7TPP - chains A and D of the 5 polymer chains in the assembly; structure by electron microscopy, 4.10 A resolution (low resolution: residue-level contacts below are approximate; hydrogen-bond / salt-bridge calls are withheld).

[Chain A]
Name: Factor X light chain
Organism: Homo sapiens
UniProtKB: P00742 (FA10_HUMAN); residues 1-139 here correspond to UniProt positions 41-179 (UniProt number = residue number + 40)
Chain sequence (139 residues; each row starts with the number of its first residue):
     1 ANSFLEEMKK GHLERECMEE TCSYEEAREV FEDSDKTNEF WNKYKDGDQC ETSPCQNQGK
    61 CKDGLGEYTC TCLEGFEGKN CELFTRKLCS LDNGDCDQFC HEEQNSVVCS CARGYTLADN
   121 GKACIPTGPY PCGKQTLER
Disulfides: Cys-17/Cys-22, Cys-50/Cys-61, Cys-72/Cys-81, Cys-89/Cys-100, Cys-96/Cys-109, Cys-111/Cys-124
Curated features (UniProtKB/Swiss-Prot):
  - modified residue: Glu-6 (4-carboxyglutamate), Glu-7 (4-carboxyglutamate), Glu-14 (4-carboxyglutamate), Glu-16 (4-carboxyglutamate), Glu-19 (4-carboxyglutamate), Glu-20 (4-carboxyglutamate), Glu-25 (4-carboxyglutamate), Glu-26 (4-carboxyglutamate), Glu-29 (4-carboxyglutamate), Glu-32 (4-carboxyglutamate), Glu-39 (4-carboxyglutamate), Asp-63 (3R: -3-hydroxyaspartate)

[Chain D]
Name: Coagulation factor Va
Organism: Homo sapiens
Notes: fragment: domains C1, C2, and A3
UniProtKB: P12259 (FA5_HUMAN); residues 1546-2196 here correspond to UniProt positions 1574-2224 (UniProt number = residue number + 28)
Chain sequence (651 residues; numbered 1546 to 2196; the number before each row is that of its first residue):
  1546 SNNGNRRNYY IAAEEISWDY SEFVQRETDI EDSDDIPEDT TYKKVVFRKY LDSTFTKRDP
  1606 RGEYEEHLGI LGPIIRAEVD DVIQVRFKNL ASRPYSLHAH GLSYEKSSEG KTYEDDSPEW
  1666 FKEDNAVQPN SSYTYVWHAT ERSGPESPGS ACRAWAYYSA VNPEKDIHSG LIGPLLICQK
  1726 GILHKDSNMP MDMREFVLLF MTFDEKKSWY YEKKSRSSWR LTSSEMKKSH EFHAINGMIY
  1786 SLPGLKMYEQ EWVRLHLLNI GGSQDIHVVH FHGQTLLENG NKQHQLGVWP LLPGSFKTLE
  1846 MKASKPGWWL LNTEVGENQR AGMQTPFLIM DRDCRMPMGL STGIISDSQI KASEFLGYWE
  1906 PRLARLNNGG SYNAWSVEKL AAEFASKPWI QVDMQKEVII TGIQTQGAKH YLKSCYTTEF
  1966 YVAYSSNQIN WQIFKGNSTR NVMYFNGNSD ASTIKENQFD PPIVARYIRI SPTRAYNRPT
  2026 LRLELQGCEV NGCSTPLGME NGKIENKQIT ASSFKKSWWG DYWEPFRARL NAQGRVNAWQ
  2086 AKANNNKQWL EIDLLKIKKI TAIITQGCKS LSSEMYVKSY TIHYSEQGVE WKPYRLKSSM
  2146 VDKIFEGNTN TKGHVKNFFN PPIISRFIRV IPKTWNQSIA LRLELFGCDI Y
Unresolved in the structure: 1546-1555
Disulfides: Cys-1697/Cys-1723, Cys-1879/Cys-2033, Cys-2038/Cys-2193
Curated features (UniProtKB/Swiss-Prot):
  - binding site (Cu cation): His-1815, His-1817
  - modified residue: Tyr-1565 (Sulfotyrosine)
  - glycosylation (N-linked (GlcNAc...) asparagine): Asn-1675, Asn-1982, Asn-2181

[How chain A and chain D interact]
Pairs across the interface (7; chain A residue first):
  Ala-1(A) / Leu-1957(D)
  Glu-82(A) / Asp-1597(D)
  Glu-82(A) / Ser-1598(D)
  Glu-82(A) / Gln-1629(D)
  Phe-84(A) / Arg-1631(D)
  Phe-84(A) / Thr-1679(D)
  Leu-91(A) / His-1683(D)
Interface residues without a listed pair, chain A (6 interface residues in all): Leu-83, Asp-92
Interface residues without a listed pair, chain D (9 interface residues in all): Leu-1596, Asp-1625
From the paper, about this interface:
  - pairs named by the authors: Ser-1598(D)/Glu-82(A), Thr-1679(D)/Phe-84(A), His-1683(D)/Leu-91(A)

[Overview]
6 residues of chain A and 9 residues of chain D are in contact. The paper describes contacts between
Ser-1598(D) and Glu-82(A), Thr-1679(D) and Phe-84(A) and His-1683(D) and Leu-91(A). UniProt lists Cu
cation-binding residues His-1815(D) and His-1817(D) on chain D.
Chain A is Factor X light chain and chain D is Coagulation factor Va, both from Homo sapiens; the structure,
Cryo-em structure of human prothrombin:prothrombinase at 4.1 Angstrom resolution, was determined by electron
microscopy.
